8W5M - chains B and C of the 6 polymer chains in the assembly; structure by electron microscopy, 3.10 A resolution.

Chain B (and C):
Name: Minor capsid protein A1
From: Escherichia phage Qbeta
Notes: chain C of this document is another copy of the same molecule, construct and numbering; everything in this record applies to it too
Reference sequence: Q8LTE1 (A1_BPQBE); residues 0-132 here correspond to UniProt positions 1-133 (UniProt number = residue number + 1)
Sequence (133 residues; row label = number of the first residue in the row; numbering starts at 0):
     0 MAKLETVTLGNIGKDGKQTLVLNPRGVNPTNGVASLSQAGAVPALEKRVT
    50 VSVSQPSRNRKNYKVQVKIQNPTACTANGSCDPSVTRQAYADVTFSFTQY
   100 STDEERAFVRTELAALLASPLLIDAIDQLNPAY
Unresolved in the structure: 0 (chain C: 0, 132)

Interface between chain B and chain C:
Contacting residue pairs - 12 pairs, chain B then chain C:
  P28(B) - P28(C)
  T29(B) - P28(C)
  Q54(B) - R24(C)  hydrogen bond
  Y62(B) - R24(C)  hydrogen bond
  Y62(B) - P42(C)
  Q98(B) - P42(C)
  Q98(B) - A43(C)
  Y99(B) - A43(C)  hydrophobic
  S100(B) - A40(C)
  S100(B) - P42(C)
  D102(B) - A40(C)
  R105(B) - A40(C)  hydrogen bond (side chain-backbone)
Also at the interface, not in a pair above, chain B (13 interface residues in all): K2, N30, T97, T101
Also at the interface, not in a pair above, chain C (8 interface residues in all): K2, V41, E45

In short:
13 residues of chain B face 8 of chain C across their interface; the contacts include 3 hydrogen bonds. Among
the polar pairs are Q54(B)-R24(C), Y62(B)-R24(C) and R105(B)-A40(C).
Both chains are Minor capsid protein A1 (Escherichia phage Qbeta). Entry 8W5M (Cryo-EM structure of Qb-Ab17)
was determined by electron microscopy together with 8W5D, 8W5E, 8W5F, 8W5G, 8W5L, 8W5N and 8 further entries
from the same study.
